Entry 4M7A (X-ray diffraction, 2.78 A resolution); this record covers chains H and I of the 8 polymer chains in the assembly.

== Chain H ==
Name: U6 snRNA-associated Sm-like protein LSm8
Organism: Saccharomyces cerevisiae
UniProtKB: P47093 (LSM8_YEAST); numbering as in UniProt (aligned over 1-96)
Sequence (96 residues; numbered 1 to 96; the number before each row is that of its first residue):
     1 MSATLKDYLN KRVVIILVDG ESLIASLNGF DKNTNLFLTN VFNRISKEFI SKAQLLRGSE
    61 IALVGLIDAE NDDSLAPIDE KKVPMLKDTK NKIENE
Disordered / not traced: 1-3, 45-46, 68-96
Differences from the reference sequence: engineered mutation Leu-17 (Lys in P47093), Ser-22 (Cys in P47093), Leu-38 (Ile in P47093), Ser-51 (Cys in P47093)
Curated features (UniProtKB/Swiss-Prot):
  - mutagenesis: Arg-57 (R57A: Reduces affinity for poly-U RNA ends), Lys-87 to Lys-92 (Decreases binding affinity for U6 snRNA)

== Chain I ==
Name: U6 snRNA-associated Sm-like protein LSm2
Organism: Saccharomyces cerevisiae
UniProtKB: P38203 (LSM2_YEAST); numbering as in UniProt (aligned over 1-95)
Sequence (95 residues; each row starts with the number of its first residue):
     1 MLFFSFFKTL VDQEVVVELK NDIEIKGTLQ SVDQFLNLKL DNISSTDEKK YPHLGSVRNI
    61 FIRGSTVRYV YLNKNMVDTN LLQDATRREV MTERK
Disordered / not traced: 47-49, 92-95
Differences from the reference sequence: engineered mutation Ser-45 (Cys in P38203)
Curated features (UniProtKB/Swiss-Prot):
  - mutagenesis: Lys-20 (K20A/E: Inviable. Decreases binding affinity for U6 snRNA), Phe-35 (F35A: Strongly reduces affinity for poly-U RNA ends), Asn-37 (N37A: Strongly reduces affinity for poly-U RNA ends), Arg-63 (R63A: Strongly reduces affinity for poly-U RNA ends)

== How chain H and chain I interact ==
Pairs across the interface (29; chain H residue first):
  Leu-5(H) / Phe-61(I)  hydrophobic
  Tyr-8(H) / Lys-39(I)  hydrogen bond
  Tyr-8(H) / Asn-59(I)  hydrogen bond
  Tyr-8(H) / Ile-60(I)
  Tyr-8(H) / Phe-61(I)
  Val-14(H) / Leu-54(I)  hydrophobic
  Lys-32(H) / Phe-35(I)
  Asn-33(H) / Arg-63(I)  hydrogen bond (backbone-side chain)
  Thr-34(H) / Arg-63(I)
  Arg-44(H) / His-53(I)
  Gly-58(H) / Arg-63(I)
  Ile-61(H) / Arg-63(I)
  Ala-62(H) / Asn-21(I)
  Ala-62(H) / Arg-63(I)  hydrogen bond (backbone-backbone)
  Ala-62(H) / Thr-66(I)  hydrogen bond (backbone-side chain)
  Leu-63(H) / Ile-23(I)  hydrophobic
  Leu-63(H) / Ile-25(I)  hydrophobic
  Leu-63(H) / Ile-60(I)  hydrophobic
  Leu-63(H) / Phe-61(I)
  Leu-63(H) / Ile-62(I)  hydrophobic
  Val-64(H) / Ile-60(I)
  Val-64(H) / Phe-61(I)  hydrogen bond (backbone-backbone)
  Gly-65(H) / Val-57(I)
  Gly-65(H) / Asn-59(I)
  Gly-65(H) / Ile-60(I)
  Leu-66(H) / Val-57(I)
  Leu-66(H) / Arg-58(I)
  Leu-66(H) / Asn-59(I)  hydrogen bond (backbone-backbone)
  Ile-67(H) / Ser-56(I)
Interface residues without a listed pair, chain H (19 interface residues in all): Ile-16, Leu-17, Val-18, Ser-59
Interface residues without a listed pair, chain I (17 interface residues in all): Leu-19

== Summary ==
19 residues of chain H face 17 of chain I across their interface, with 7 hydrogen bonds. Polar pairs include
Tyr-8(H)/Lys-39(I), Tyr-8(H)/Asn-59(I) and Asn-33(H)/Arg-63(I). UniProt lists 7 mutagenesis sites on chain H;
4 mutagenesis sites on chain I.
Here chain H is U6 snRNA-associated Sm-like protein LSm8 and chain I is U6 snRNA-associated Sm-like protein
LSm2, both from Saccharomyces cerevisiae. Entry 4M7A (Crystal structure of Lsm2-8 complex bound to the 3' end
sequence of U6 snRNA) was determined by X-ray diffraction together with 4M77, 4M78, 4M7D and 4M75 from the
same study.
